Entry 5NMF (X-ray diffraction, 2.89 A resolution); this record covers chains A and C of the 5 polymer chains in the assembly.

# Chain A
Molecule: HLA class I histocompatibility antigen, A-2 alpha chain
Organism: Homo sapiens
Reference sequence: P01892 (1A02_HUMAN); residues 1-276 here correspond to UniProt positions 25-300 (UniProt number = residue number + 24)
Chain sequence (276 residues; numbered 1 to 276; the number before each row is that of its first residue):
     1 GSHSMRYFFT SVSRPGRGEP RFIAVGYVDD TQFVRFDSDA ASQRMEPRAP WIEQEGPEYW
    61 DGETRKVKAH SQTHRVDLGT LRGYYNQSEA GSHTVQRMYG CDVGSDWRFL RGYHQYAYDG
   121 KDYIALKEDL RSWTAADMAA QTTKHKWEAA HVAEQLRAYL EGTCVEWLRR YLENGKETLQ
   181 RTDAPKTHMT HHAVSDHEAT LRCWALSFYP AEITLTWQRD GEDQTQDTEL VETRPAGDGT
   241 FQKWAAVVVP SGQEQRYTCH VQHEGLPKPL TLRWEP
Disulfides: Cys101-Cys164, Cys203-Cys259

# Chain C
Molecule: Gag protein
Reference sequence: O11803 (O11803_9HIV1); residues 1-9 here correspond to UniProt positions 7-15 (UniProt number = residue number + 6)
Chain sequence (9 residues; numbered 1 to 9; the number before each row is that of its first residue):
     1 SLYNTIATL

# How chain A and chain C interact
Contacting residue pairs - 42 pairs, chain A then chain C:
  Met5(A) with Ser1(C)
  Tyr7(A) with Ser1(C), hydrogen bond (side chain-backbone); Leu2(C), hydrophobic
  Phe9(A) with Leu2(C), hydrophobic
  Met45(A) with Leu2(C), hydrophobic
  Glu63(A) with Ser1(C), hydrogen bond; Leu2(C), hydrogen bond (side chain-backbone)
  Lys66(A) with Ser1(C), hydrogen bond; Leu2(C), hydrogen bond (side chain-backbone); Tyr3(C); Asn4(C)
  His70(A) with Leu2(C); Tyr3(C); Ile6(C)
  Thr73(A) with Ile6(C); Ala7(C); Thr8(C)
  Val76(A) with Thr8(C)
  Asp77(A) with Thr8(C); Leu9(C), hydrogen bond (side chain-backbone)
  Leu81(A) with Leu9(C), hydrophobic
  Tyr84(A) with Leu9(C), hydrogen bond (side chain-backbone)
  Arg97(A) with Ile6(C); Ala7(C)
  Tyr99(A) with Leu2(C); Tyr3(C), hydrogen bond (side chain-backbone)
  Tyr116(A) with Leu9(C), hydrophobic
  Tyr123(A) with Leu9(C), hydrophobic
  Thr143(A) with Leu9(C)
  Lys146(A) with Leu9(C)
  Trp147(A) with Ala7(C); Thr8(C), hydrogen bond (side chain-backbone); Leu9(C), hydrophobic
  Val152(A) with Ala7(C), hydrophobic
  Gln155(A) with Tyr3(C); Thr5(C)
  Leu156(A) with Tyr3(C), hydrogen bond (backbone-side chain)
  Tyr159(A) with Ser1(C), hydrogen bond (side chain-backbone); Leu2(C); Tyr3(C), hydrophobic
  Trp167(A) with Ser1(C)
  Tyr171(A) with Ser1(C), hydrogen bond (side chain-backbone)
Other interface residues (no listed pair), chain A (30 interface residues in all): Phe33, Tyr59, Val67, Ala69, His114

# Summary
The interface between chain A and chain C involves 30 residues on one side and 9 on the other, with 12
hydrogen bonds. Polar contacts include Tyr7(A)-Ser1(C), Glu63(A)-Ser1(C) and Glu63(A)-Leu2(C).
Here chain A is HLA class I histocompatibility antigen, A-2 alpha chain (Homo sapiens) and chain C is Gag
protein. Entry 5NMF (868 TCR in complex with HLA A02 presenting SLYNTIATL) was determined by X-ray diffraction
together with 5NMD, 5NME, 5NMG, 5NMH and 5NMK from the same study.
